7AK7 - chains A and C of the 6 polymer chains in the assembly; structure by X-ray diffraction, 2.14 A resolution.

[Chain A]
Name: Acetyltransferase
Organism: Salmonella typhimurium
Reference sequence: A0A0D6HSU7 (A0A0D6HSU7_SALTM); residue numbers follow UniProt; this construct covers 1-163
Chain sequence (166 residues; each row starts with the number of its first residue; numbers below 1 keep their minus sign (Met-2 is residue -2)):
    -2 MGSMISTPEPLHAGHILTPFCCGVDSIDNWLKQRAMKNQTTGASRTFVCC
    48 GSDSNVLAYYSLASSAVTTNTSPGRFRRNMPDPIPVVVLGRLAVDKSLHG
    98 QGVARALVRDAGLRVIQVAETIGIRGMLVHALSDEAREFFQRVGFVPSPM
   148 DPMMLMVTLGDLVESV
Unresolved in the structure: -2 to 0, 69-77
Differences from the reference sequence: initiating methionine (-2); expression tag (-1 to 0); engineered mutation Lys29 (Glu in A0A0D6HSU7), Phe137 (Tyr in A0A0D6HSU7)
Residues lining bound ligands: acetyl coenzyme A (ACO): Cys19, Val21, Ile24, Gly87, Arg88, Leu89, Ala90, Val91, Leu95, His96, Gly97, Gln98, Gly99, Val100, Ala101, Arg102, Val126, His127, Ala128, Leu129, Glu132, Ala133, Glu135, Phe136, Phe137, Arg139, Val140

[Chain C]
Name: CopG family transcriptional regulator
Organism: Salmonella typhimurium
Reference sequence: A0A0D6HUM3 (A0A0D6HUM3_SALTM); numbering as in UniProt (aligned over 1-97)
Chain sequence (99 residues; row label = number of the first residue in the row; numbers below 1 keep their minus sign (Gly-1 is residue -1)):
    -1 GSMPAANSMAMKRETLNLRIKPAERDLIDRAAKARGKNRTDFVLEAARAA
    49 AEEALIEQRIIMADPEAYQEFLVRLDQTPSPNAALRKTMQTPAPWEQEK
Unresolved in the structure: -1 to 8, 96-97
Differences from the reference sequence: expression tag (-1 to 0)

[Chain A / chain C interface]
Contacting residue pairs (102):
  Met1(A) - Gln95(C)
  Ile2(A) - Pro92(C)  hydrophobic
  Ile2(A) - Trp93(C)
  Ser3(A) - Trp93(C)
  Thr4(A) - Trp93(C)
  Pro5(A) - Trp93(C)
  Val21(A) - Arg46(C)
  Ser23(A) - Arg46(C)  hydrogen bond
  Ser23(A) - Glu50(C)  hydrogen bond
  Trp27(A) - Glu51(C)  hydrogen bond
  Cys46(A) - Trp93(C)  hydrophobic
  Ala60(A) - Arg57(C)
  Ser61(A) - Arg57(C)  hydrogen bond (backbone-side chain)
  Ser62(A) - Gln56(C)  hydrogen bond (side chain-backbone)
  Ser62(A) - Arg57(C)  hydrogen bond (side chain-backbone)
  Ser62(A) - Ile58(C)
  Ser62(A) - Ile59(C)
  Ala63(A) - Arg57(C)  hydrogen bond (backbone-backbone)
  Ala63(A) - Ile58(C)
  Ala63(A) - Ile59(C)  hydrogen bond (backbone-backbone)
  Val64(A) - Ile59(C)
  Val64(A) - Phe69(C)  hydrophobic
  Thr65(A) - Ile58(C)
  Thr65(A) - Ile59(C)  hydrogen bond (backbone-backbone)
  Thr65(A) - Met60(C)
  Thr65(A) - Ala61(C)  hydrogen bond (backbone-backbone)
  Thr65(A) - Tyr66(C)
  Thr66(A) - Met60(C)
  Thr66(A) - Ala61(C)
  Thr66(A) - Pro63(C)
  Thr66(A) - Tyr66(C)
  Asn67(A) - Met60(C)
  Asn67(A) - Ala61(C)  hydrogen bond (backbone-backbone)
  Asn67(A) - Asp62(C)
  Asp79(A) - Tyr66(C)
  Ile81(A) - Tyr66(C)
  Ile81(A) - Leu70(C)  hydrophobic
  Ile81(A) - Leu73(C)  hydrophobic
  Val85(A) - Ile54(C)
  Gly87(A) - Ile54(C)
  Arg88(A) - Glu50(C)  salt bridge
  Arg88(A) - Glu51(C)  salt bridge
  Arg88(A) - Ile54(C)
  Arg102(A) - Ala82(C)  hydrogen bond (side chain-backbone)
  Arg102(A) - Lys85(C)
  Arg102(A) - Thr86(C)  hydrogen bond
  Ala103(A) - Ala91(C)  hydrophobic
  Ala103(A) - Pro92(C)
  Ala103(A) - Trp93(C)  hydrophobic
  Leu104(A) - Trp93(C)  hydrophobic
  Val105(A) - Thr86(C)
  Arg106(A) - Thr86(C)
  Arg106(A) - Met87(C)  hydrogen bond (side chain-backbone)
  Arg106(A) - Thr89(C)  hydrogen bond (side chain-backbone)
  Arg106(A) - Ala91(C)
  Arg106(A) - Glu94(C)  salt bridge
  Gly109(A) - Met87(C)
  Leu110(A) - Met87(C)  hydrophobic
  Arg122(A) - Leu73(C)
  Arg122(A) - Asp74(C)  salt bridge
  His127(A) - Leu53(C)  hydrogen bond (side chain-backbone)
  His127(A) - Ile54(C)
  His127(A) - Gln56(C)
  His127(A) - Ile59(C)
  Leu129(A) - Glu50(C)
  Arg139(A) - Ala82(C)
  Val140(A) - Ala82(C)
  Val140(A) - Leu83(C)
  Val140(A) - Thr86(C)  hydrogen bond (backbone-side chain)
  Gly141(A) - Asn80(C)  hydrogen bond (backbone-side chain)
  Gly141(A) - Ala82(C)
  Gly141(A) - Leu83(C)
  Val143(A) - Arg72(C)
  Val143(A) - Asn80(C)
  Pro144(A) - Arg72(C)  hydrogen bond (backbone-side chain)
  Ser145(A) - Arg72(C)
  Pro146(A) - Ala65(C)
  Pro146(A) - Glu68(C)
  Pro146(A) - Phe69(C)
  Pro146(A) - Arg72(C)
  Met147(A) - Ala61(C)  hydrophobic
  Met147(A) - Ala65(C)  hydrophobic
  Met147(A) - Phe69(C)  hydrophobic
  Met151(A) - Ile59(C)  hydrophobic
  Met153(A) - Phe69(C)  hydrophobic
  Met153(A) - Arg72(C)
  Val154(A) - Leu83(C)  hydrophobic
  Thr155(A) - Arg72(C)
  Gly157(A) - Pro77(C)
  Asp158(A) - Pro77(C)
  Asp158(A) - Ser78(C)  hydrogen bond (side chain-backbone)
  Asp158(A) - Pro79(C)
  Asp158(A) - Leu83(C)
  Leu159(A) - Met87(C)  hydrophobic
  Glu161(A) - Pro77(C)
  Glu161(A) - Pro79(C)
  Ser162(A) - Pro79(C)
  Ser162(A) - Leu83(C)
  Ser162(A) - Met87(C)
  Ser162(A) - Gln88(C)  hydrogen bond (backbone-side chain)
  Val163(A) - Met87(C)  hydrophobic
  Val163(A) - Gln88(C)
Interface residues without a listed pair, chain A (58 interface residues in all): Ile24, Ala40, Pro78, Val83, Val100, Ile113, Leu125, Gln138
Interface residues without a listed pair, chain C (39 interface residues in all): Arg84, Pro90

[Overview]
The interface between chain A and chain C involves 58 residues on one side and 39 on the other, with 21
hydrogen bonds and 4 salt bridges. Among the polar pairs are Arg88(A)-Glu50(C), Arg88(A)-Glu51(C) and
Arg106(A)-Glu94(C). Bound to chain A: acetyl coenzyme A.
Chain A is Acetyltransferase and chain C is CopG family transcriptional regulator, both from Salmonella
typhimurium; the structure, Structure of Salmonella TacT2 toxin bound to TacA2 antitoxin, was determined by
X-ray diffraction (same publication as 7AK8 and 7AK9).
